3JC9 - chains Na and Oa of the 79 polymer chains in the assembly; structure by electron microscopy.

Chain Na:
Protein: PilN
Source organism: Myxococcus xanthus DK 1622
UniProt: Q306N5 (Q306N5_MYXXD); numbering as in UniProt (aligned over 1-225)
Chain sequence (225 residues; row label = number of the first residue in the row):
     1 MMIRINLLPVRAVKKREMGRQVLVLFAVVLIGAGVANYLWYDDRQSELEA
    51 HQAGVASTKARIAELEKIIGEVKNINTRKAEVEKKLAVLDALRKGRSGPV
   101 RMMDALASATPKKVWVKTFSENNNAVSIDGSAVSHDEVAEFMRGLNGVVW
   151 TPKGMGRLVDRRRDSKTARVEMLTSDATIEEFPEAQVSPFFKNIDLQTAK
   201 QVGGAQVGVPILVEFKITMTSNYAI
Disordered / not traced: 224-225

Chain Oa:
Protein: PilO
Source organism: Myxococcus xanthus DK 1622
UniProt: Q306N4 (Q306N4_MYXXD); residues 1-205 here = UniProt positions 1-205
Chain sequence (205 residues; row label = number of the first residue in the row):
     1 MDKYLDQFVKAPPAIKFGGLAFVVGALTAANFFMVIQPTEEEIGWAVAER
    51 RKLDLELADKSEIAQNLNERRREMDVLEQKLSEALTELPEQRDIEELLAQ
   101 INDIGKKSGLELSSVTPGKESVGGGEFFARIPIKMTVSGNYHEIALFLQE
   151 MANMRRIVNVNNIKFDSAKLKNEKVVLQSEFQATTFRFVEQKAAASTAGN
   201 SNSKK
Disordered / not traced: 190-205

How chain Na and chain Oa interact:
Residue-residue contacts - 9 pairs, chain Na then chain Oa:
  Trp150(Na) with Glu173(Oa); Lys174(Oa); Val175(Oa)
  Thr151(Na) with Asn172(Oa); Glu173(Oa)
  Lys153(Na) with Asn172(Oa)
  Ala199(Na) with Lys164(Oa); Phe165(Oa)
  Gln201(Na) with Ile163(Oa)
Interface residues without a listed pair, chain Na (10 interface residues in all): Leu86, Pro152, Gln197, Thr198, Lys200
Interface residues without a listed pair, chain Oa (9 interface residues in all): Leu81, Ser167

In short:
Chain Na and chain Oa form an interface of 10 and 9 residues respectively.
Here chain Na is PilN and chain Oa is PilO, both from Myxococcus xanthus DK 1622. Entry 3JC9 (Architectural
model of the type IVa pilus machine in a non-piliated state) was determined by electron microscopy, deposited
together with 3JC8.
